Entry 8KI5 (X-ray diffraction, 2.01 A resolution); this record covers chain A.

== Chain A ==
Name: PhmA
Sequence (332 residues; numbered 1 to 332; the number before each row is that of its first residue):
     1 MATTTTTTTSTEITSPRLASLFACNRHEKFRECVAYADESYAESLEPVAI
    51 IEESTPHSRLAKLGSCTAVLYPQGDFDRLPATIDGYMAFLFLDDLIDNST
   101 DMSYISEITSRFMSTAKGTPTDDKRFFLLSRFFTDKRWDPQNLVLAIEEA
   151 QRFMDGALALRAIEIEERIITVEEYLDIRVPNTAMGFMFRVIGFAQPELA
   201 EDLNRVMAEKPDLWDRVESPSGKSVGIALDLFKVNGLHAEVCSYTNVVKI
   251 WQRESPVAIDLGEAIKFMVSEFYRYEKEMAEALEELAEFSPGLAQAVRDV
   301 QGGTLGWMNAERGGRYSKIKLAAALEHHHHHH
Disordered / not traced: 1-13, 49-57, 235-240, 313-332
Ligand contacts: cis,cis-Farnesol (FOH; (2Z,6Z)-3,7,11-trimethyldodeca-2,6,10-trien-1-ol): Leu63, Cys66, Leu70, Tyr86, Phe89, Leu90, Asp93, Phe153, Thr183, Ala184, Phe187, Met188, Thr304, Trp307

== In short ==
Ligands of chain A: cis,cis-Farnesol.
Chain A is PhmA; the structure, PhmA, a type I diterpene synthase without NST/DTE motif, was determined by
X-ray diffraction, deposited together with 8KIH.
